Entry 8FX3 (X-ray diffraction, 1.31 A resolution); this record covers chains A and B.

# Chain A (and B)
Molecule: Hypoxanthine-guanine phosphoribosyltransferase
Organism: Trypanosoma cruzi  (strain CL Brener)
Notes: EC 2.4.2.8; chain B of this document is another copy of the same molecule, construct and numbering; everything in this record applies to it too
Reference sequence: A0A7J6XZA2 (A0A7J6XZA2_TRYCR); residues 1-231 here correspond to UniProt positions 109-339 (UniProt number = residue number + 108)
Chain sequence (231 residues; row label = number of the first residue in the row):
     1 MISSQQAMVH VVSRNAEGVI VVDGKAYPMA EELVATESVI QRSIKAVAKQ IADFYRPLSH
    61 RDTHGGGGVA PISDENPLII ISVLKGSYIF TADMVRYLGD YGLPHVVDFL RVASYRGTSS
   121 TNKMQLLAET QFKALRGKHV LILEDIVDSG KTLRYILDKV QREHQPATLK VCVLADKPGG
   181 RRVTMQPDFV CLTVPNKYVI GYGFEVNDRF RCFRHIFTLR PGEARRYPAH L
Not modelled in the structure: 1-8, 116-121 (chain B: 1-8)
Residues lining bound ligands: modified quanosine-5-phosphate (IMU; phosphoric acid mono-[5-(2-amino-4-oxo-4,5-dihydro-3H-pyrrolo[3,2-d]pyrimidin-7-yl)-3,4-dihydroxy-pyrrolidin-2-ylmethyl] ester): Glu144, Asp145, Ile146, Val147, Asp148, Ser149, Gly150, Lys151, Thr152, Lys177, Lys197, Tyr198, Val199, Phe204, Glu205
From the paper describing this entry:
  - conformationally variable residues (order/disorder transition): Arg116 to Asn122
  - binding site for modified quanosine-5-phosphate: Asp148
  - catalytic residues: Asp148 (citing earlier work)
  - specificity-determining residues: Phe204 (proposed by the authors, not directly observed)

# How chain A and chain B interact
Pairs across the interface (77):
  Lys25(A) - Gly99(B)  hydrogen bond (side chain-backbone)
  Thr63(A) - Ala229(B)
  His64(A) - Arg226(B)
  Asp74(A) - Arg209(B)  hydrogen bond (backbone-side chain)
  Asp74(A) - Tyr227(B)
  Glu75(A) - Arg209(B)  hydrogen bond (backbone-side chain)
  Glu75(A) - Arg226(B)  salt bridge
  Pro77(A) - Arg209(B)
  Leu84(A) - Leu84(B)  hydrophobic
  Lys85(A) - Val107(B)  hydrogen bond (side chain-backbone)
  Lys85(A) - Asp108(B)  salt bridge
  Lys85(A) - Phe109(B)
  Lys85(A) - Phe132(B)
  Tyr88(A) - Tyr88(B)
  Tyr88(A) - Thr91(B)
  Tyr88(A) - Ala92(B)
  Tyr88(A) - Val95(B)
  Tyr88(A) - Phe109(B)  hydrophobic
  Ile89(A) - Ala92(B)  hydrophobic
  Ile89(A) - Arg96(B)
  Thr91(A) - Tyr88(B)
  Ala92(A) - Tyr88(B)
  Ala92(A) - Ile89(B)  hydrophobic
  Ala92(A) - Ala92(B)  hydrophobic
  Asp93(A) - Arg96(B)  salt bridge
  Val95(A) - Tyr88(B)
  Val95(A) - Cys212(B)
  Arg96(A) - Ile89(B)
  Arg96(A) - Asp93(B)  salt bridge
  Arg96(A) - Arg96(B)
  Arg96(A) - Tyr202(B)
  Arg96(A) - Cys212(B)
  Arg96(A) - Arg214(B)
  Tyr97(A) - Arg214(B)
  Gly99(A) - Lys25(B)  hydrogen bond (backbone-side chain)
  Asp100(A) - Arg214(B)  salt bridge
  His105(A) - Cys212(B)
  Val106(A) - Asp208(B)
  Val107(A) - Lys85(B)  hydrogen bond (backbone-side chain)
  Val107(A) - Tyr88(B)
  Val107(A) - Asp208(B)
  Asp108(A) - Lys85(B)  salt bridge
  Asp108(A) - Arg111(B)  salt bridge
  Phe109(A) - Lys85(B)
  Phe109(A) - Tyr88(B)  hydrophobic
  Arg111(A) - Phe109(B)
  Arg111(A) - Gln131(B)
  Leu127(A) - Gln131(B)
  Gln131(A) - Arg111(B)
  Gln131(A) - Leu127(B)
  Phe132(A) - Lys85(B)
  Phe132(A) - Asp208(B)
  Phe132(A) - Leu231(B)  hydrophobic
  Lys133(A) - Leu231(B)  hydrogen bond (backbone-backbone)
  Ala134(A) - His230(B)
  Ala134(A) - Leu231(B)
  Tyr202(A) - Arg96(B)
  Asp208(A) - Val106(B)
  Asp208(A) - Val107(B)
  Asp208(A) - Phe132(B)
  Arg209(A) - Asp74(B)  hydrogen bond (side chain-backbone)
  Arg209(A) - Glu75(B)  hydrogen bond (side chain-backbone)
  Arg209(A) - Pro77(B)
  Cys212(A) - Val95(B)
  Cys212(A) - Arg96(B)
  Cys212(A) - His105(B)
  Arg214(A) - Arg96(B)
  Arg214(A) - Tyr97(B)
  Arg214(A) - Asp100(B)  salt bridge
  Arg226(A) - His64(B)
  Tyr227(A) - Asp74(B)
  Ala229(A) - Thr63(B)
  His230(A) - Ala134(B)
  Leu231(A) - Phe132(B)
  Leu231(A) - Lys133(B)  hydrogen bond (backbone-backbone)
  Leu231(A) - Ala134(B)  hydrogen bond (backbone-backbone)
  Leu231(A) - Leu135(B)
Other interface residues (no listed pair), chain A (43 interface residues in all): Gln41, Gly102, Asn207, Pro228
Other interface residues (no listed pair), chain B (43 interface residues in all): Gln41, Asn207, Pro228

# Overview
Chain A and chain B each contribute 43 residues to their interface; the contacts include 11 hydrogen bonds and
8 salt bridges. Among the polar pairs are Glu75(A)-Arg226(B), Lys85(A)-Asp108(B) and Asp93(A)-Arg96(B). Chain
A binds modified quanosine-5-phosphate. The paper reports the catalytic residue Asp148(A); a binding site for
modified quanosine-5-phosphate at Asp148(A).
Both chains are Hypoxanthine-guanine phosphoribosyltransferase (Trypanosoma cruzi  (strain CL Brener)). Entry
8FX3 (Crystal structure of the Trypanosoma cruzi hypoxanthine-guanine-xanthine phosphoribosyltransferase
(HGXPRT), isoform D, bound to Immucillin-GP, showing the ...) was determined by X-ray diffraction, deposited
together with 8FWZ, 8FX0, 8FX1 and 8FX2.
